6G7F - chains L and M of the 28 polymer chains in the assembly; structure by X-ray diffraction, 2.70 A resolution.

[Chain L]
Molecule: Proteasome subunit beta type-6
Source organism: Saccharomyces cerevisiae (strain ATCC 204508 / S288c)
Notes: EC 3.4.25.1
Reference sequence: P23724 (PSB6_YEAST); residues 1-222 here correspond to UniProt positions 20-241 (UniProt number = residue number + 19)
Amino-acid sequence (222 residues; numbered 1 to 222; the number before each row is that of its first residue):
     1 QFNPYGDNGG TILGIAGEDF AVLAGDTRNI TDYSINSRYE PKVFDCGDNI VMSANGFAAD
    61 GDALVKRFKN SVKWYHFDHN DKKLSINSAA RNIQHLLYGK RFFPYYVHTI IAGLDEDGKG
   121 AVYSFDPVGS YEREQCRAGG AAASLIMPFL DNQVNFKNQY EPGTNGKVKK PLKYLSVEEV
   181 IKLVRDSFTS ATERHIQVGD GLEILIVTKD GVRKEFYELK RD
Metal / ion sites: Mg2+: Asp222 (shared with 3 residues of chain V)

[Chain M]
Molecule: Proteasome subunit beta type-7
Source organism: Saccharomyces cerevisiae (strain ATCC 204508 / S288c)
Notes: EC 3.4.25.1
Reference sequence: P30657 (PSB7_YEAST); residues -12 to 233 here correspond to UniProt positions 21-266 (UniProt number = residue number + 33)
Amino-acid sequence (246 residues; numbered -12 to 233; the number before each row is that of its first residue; numbers below 1 keep their minus sign (Thr-12 is residue -12)):
   -12 TQIANAGASP MVNTQQPIVT GTSVISMKYD NGVIIAADNL GSYGSLLRFN GVERLIPVGD
    48 NTVVGISGDI SDMQHIERLL KDLVTENAYD NPLADAEEAL EPSYIFEYLA TVMYQRRSKM
   108 NPLWNAIIVA GVQSNGDQFL RYVNLLGVTY SSPTLATGFG AHMANPLLRK VVDRESDIPK
   168 TTVQVAEEAI VNAMRVLYYR DARSSRNFSL AIIDKNTGLT FKKNLQVENM KWDFAKDIKG
   228 YGTQKI
Unresolved in the structure: -12 to 0, 230-233

[Chain L / chain M interface]
Residue-residue contacts (39; chain L residue first):
  Gln1(L) with Thr1(M), hydrogen bond
  Phe2(L) with Thr1(M); Arg104(M); Met107(M); Pro109(M), hydrophobic; Leu132(M), hydrophobic; Leu133(M), hydrophobic
  Asn3(L) with Leu133(M)
  Pro4(L) with Arg104(M), hydrogen bond (backbone-side chain); Met107(M), hydrophobic; Leu133(M)
  Asn8(L) with Val135(M)
  Asn29(L) with Tyr137(M)
  Ser34(L) with His149(M), hydrogen bond
  Ile35(L) with Arg156(M), hydrogen bond (backbone-side chain)
  Asn36(L) with Tyr137(M), hydrogen bond; Ser139(M); Arg156(M)
  Ser37(L) with Ser138(M), hydrogen bond (side chain-backbone)
  Glu40(L) with Arg128(M), salt bridge; Tyr137(M); Ser138(M), hydrogen bond (side chain-backbone)
  Phe57(L) with Arg104(M); Leu133(M); Val135(M), hydrophobic
  Ala59(L) with Tyr101(M); Leu133(M); Gly134(M); Val135(M)
  Asp60(L) with Tyr101(M), hydrogen bond; Arg104(M), salt bridge
  Asp62(L) with Thr136(M)
  Ala63(L) with Tyr101(M)
  Lys66(L) with Glu94(M), salt bridge
  Phe103(L) with Arg104(M); Ser105(M)
  Glu218(L) with Arg161(M), salt bridge
  Arg221(L) with Asp160(M), salt bridge; Arg161(M)
Also at the interface, not in a pair above, chain L (25 interface residues in all): Tyr5, Arg38, Tyr39, Lys100, Tyr105
Also at the interface, not in a pair above, chain M (22 interface residues in all): Trp111, Leu142

[Summary]
The interface between chain L and chain M involves 25 residues on one side and 22 on the other, with 8
hydrogen bonds and 5 salt bridges. Among the polar pairs are Glu40(L)-Arg128(M), Asp60(L)-Arg104(M) and
Lys66(L)-Glu94(M).
Chain L is Proteasome subunit beta type-6 and chain M is Proteasome subunit beta type-7, both from
Saccharomyces cerevisiae (strain ATCC 204508 / S288c); the structure, Yeast 20S proteasome in complex with
Cystargolide B, was determined by X-ray diffraction together with 6G8M and 6G8N from the same study.
